8VAN - chains D and E of the 7 polymer chains in the assembly; structure by electron microscopy, 7.70 A resolution (low resolution: residue-level contacts below are approximate; hydrogen-bond / salt-bridge calls are withheld).

Chain D:
Name: DNA polymerase III subunit tau
From: Escherichia coli
Notes: EC 2.7.7.7
UniProt: P06710 (DPO3X_ECOLI); residues 1-373 here = UniProt positions 1-373
Sequence (376 residues; each row starts with the number of its first residue; numbers below 1 keep their minus sign (Gly-2 is residue -2)):
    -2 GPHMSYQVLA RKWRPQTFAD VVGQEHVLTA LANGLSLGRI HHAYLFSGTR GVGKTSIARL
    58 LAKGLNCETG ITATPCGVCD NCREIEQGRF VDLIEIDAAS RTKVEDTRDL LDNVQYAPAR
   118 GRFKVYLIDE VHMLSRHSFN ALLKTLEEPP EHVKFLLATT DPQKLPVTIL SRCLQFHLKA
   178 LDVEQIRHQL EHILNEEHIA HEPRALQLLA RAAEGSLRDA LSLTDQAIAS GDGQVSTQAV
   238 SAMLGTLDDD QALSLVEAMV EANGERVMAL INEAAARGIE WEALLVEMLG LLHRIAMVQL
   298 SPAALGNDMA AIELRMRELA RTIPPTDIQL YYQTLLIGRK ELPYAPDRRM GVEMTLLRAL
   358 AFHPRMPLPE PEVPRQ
Disordered / not traced: -2 to 1, 361-373
Sequence notes: expression tag (-2 to 0)
UniProt features mapped onto this chain:
  - binding site (ATP): Gly45 to Thr52
  - binding site (Zn(2+)): Cys64, Cys73, Cys76, Cys79
  - mutagenesis: Gly118 (G118D: In dnaX2016(Ts); present in both isoforms, unable to grow at 42 degrees Celsius)
From the paper describing this entry:
  - catalytic residues: Glu127 (citing earlier work)
  - mutagenesis - K141A: decreased catalytic activity

Chain E:
Name: DNA polymerase III subunit delta'
From: Escherichia coli
UniProt: P28631 (HOLB_ECOLI); numbering as in UniProt (aligned over 1-334)
Sequence (337 residues; row label = number of the first residue in the row; numbers below 1 keep their minus sign (Gly-2 is residue -2)):
    -2 GPHMRWYPWL RPDFEKLVAS YQAGRGHHAL LIQALPGMGD DALIYALSRY LLCQQPQGHK
    58 SCGHCRGCQL MQAGTHPDYY TLAPEKGKNT LGVDAVREVT EKLNEHARLG GAKVVWVTDA
   118 ALLTDAAANA LLKTLEEPPA ETWFFLATRE PERLLATLRS RCRLHYLAPP PEQYAVTWLS
   178 REVTMSQDAL LAALRLSAGS PGAALALFQG DNWQARETLC QALAYSVPSG DWYSLLAALN
   238 HEQAPARLHW LATLLMDALK RHHGAAQVTN VDVPGLVAEL ANHLSPSRLQ AILGDVCHIR
   298 EQLMSVTGIN RELLITDLLL RIEHYLQPGV VLPVPHL
Disordered / not traced: -2 to 0
Sequence notes: expression tag (-2 to 0)
From the paper describing this entry:
  - mutagenesis - K130A: decreased catalytic activity

Chain D / chain E interface:
Residue-residue contacts (83):
  Ser2(D) - Tyr18(E)
  Ser2(D) - Gly21(E)
  Ser2(D) - Gly23(E)
  Ser2(D) - His25(E)
  Ser2(D) - Pro135(E)
  Ser2(D) - Pro136(E)
  Ser2(D) - Thr139(E)
  Ser2(D) - Trp140(E)
  Tyr3(D) - Gly21(E)
  Tyr3(D) - Arg22(E)
  Tyr3(D) - Gly23(E)
  Tyr3(D) - His24(E)
  Tyr3(D) - His25(E)
  Arg47(D) - Ser157(E)
  Asp94(D) - Asn126(E)
  Asp94(D) - Lys130(E)
  Ala96(D) - Ala123(E)
  Ala96(D) - Asn126(E)
  Ala96(D) - Ala127(E)
  Ser97(D) - Val90(E)
  Ser97(D) - Arg94(E)
  Ser97(D) - Ala123(E)
  Ser97(D) - Asn126(E)
  Ser97(D) - Ala127(E)
  Arg98(D) - Arg94(E)
  Thr99(D) - Arg94(E)
  Thr99(D) - Ala123(E)
  Lys100(D) - Arg94(E)
  Asp103(D) - Arg94(E)
  Glu127(D) - Lys130(E)
  His129(D) - Asn126(E)
  Met130(D) - Asp122(E)
  Met130(D) - Ala123(E)
  Met130(D) - Asn126(E)
  Arg215(D) - Glu133(E)
  Arg215(D) - Ser157(E)
  Arg215(D) - Arg158(E)
  Asp216(D) - Ser157(E)
  Ser219(D) - Ser157(E)
  Asp222(D) - Arg22(E)
  Gln223(D) - Ser157(E)
  Gln223(D) - Cys159(E)
  Ala226(D) - Ser17(E)
  Ala226(D) - Arg22(E)
  Ala226(D) - Arg160(E)
  Ser227(D) - Arg160(E)
  Asp229(D) - Lys13(E)
  Asp229(D) - Arg22(E)
  Gly261(D) - His260(E)
  Glu262(D) - Ala263(E)
  Glu262(D) - Gln264(E)
  Ala266(D) - Gln264(E)
  Asn269(D) - Gln264(E)
  Ala273(D) - Pro166(E)
  Ala273(D) - Glu169(E)
  Arg274(D) - Tyr163(E)
  Thr331(D) - His333(E)
  Ile334(D) - His333(E)
  Glu338(D) - His333(E)
  Tyr341(D) - Glu298(E)
  Pro343(D) - His246(E)
  Pro343(D) - Cys294(E)
  Pro343(D) - Arg297(E)
  Asp344(D) - Arg192(E)
  Asp344(D) - Leu193(E)
  Asp344(D) - Ser194(E)
  Asp344(D) - Ala195(E)
  Asp344(D) - His246(E)
  Arg345(D) - Glu149(E)
  Arg346(D) - Arg192(E)
  Arg346(D) - Ala195(E)
  Arg346(D) - Gly196(E)
  Arg346(D) - Thr266(E)
  Met347(D) - His246(E)
  Met347(D) - Thr250(E)
  Glu350(D) - Met253(E)
  Glu350(D) - Lys257(E)
  Leu354(D) - His260(E)
  Arg355(D) - Gln287(E)
  Arg355(D) - Pro332(E)
  Arg355(D) - His333(E)
  Leu357(D) - His260(E)
  Ala358(D) - Gln287(E)
Also at the interface, not in a pair above, chain D (50 interface residues in all): Val5, Arg8, Arg11, Asp126, Leu220, Gly230, Gly242, Ala259, Ala272
Also at the interface, not in a pair above, chain E (59 interface residues in all): Glu98, Glu134, Glu138, Thr154, Arg156, Leu161, Ala165, Pro168, Ala249, Gly261, Ala262, Leu334

In short:
Chain D and chain E form an interface of 50 and 59 residues respectively. From UniProt: 8 ATP-binding
residues, 4 Zn2+-binding residues and one mutagenesis site on chain D. From the paper: the catalytic residue
Glu127(D); K141A of chain D reduces catalytic activity.
Here chain D is DNA polymerase III subunit tau and chain E is DNA polymerase III subunit delta', both from
Escherichia coli. Entry 8VAN (Structure of the E. coli clamp loader bound to the beta clamp in an
Initial-Binding conformation) was determined by electron microscopy (same publication as 8VAL, 8VAM, 8VAP,
8VAQ, 8VAR, 8VAS and 8VAT).
